Entry 8XWX (X-ray diffraction, 2.69 A resolution); this record covers chains A and C of the 7 polymer chains in the assembly.

# Chain A (and C)
Protein: Mitochondrial fission 1 protein
From: Homo sapiens
Notes: chain C of this document is another copy of the same molecule, construct and numbering; everything in this record applies to it too
UniProtKB: Q9Y3D6 (FIS1_HUMAN); residues 1-123 here = UniProt positions 1-123
Sequence (125 residues; numbered -1 to 123; the number before each row is that of its first residue; numbers below 1 keep their minus sign (Gly-1 is residue -1)):
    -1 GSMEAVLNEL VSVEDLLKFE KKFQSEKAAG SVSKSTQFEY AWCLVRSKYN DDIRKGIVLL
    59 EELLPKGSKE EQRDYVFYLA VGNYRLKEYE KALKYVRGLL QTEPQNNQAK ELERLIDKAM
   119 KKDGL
Unresolved in the structure: -1 to 0, 121-123 (chain C: -1 to 1, 68, 103-104, 122-123)
Construct notes: expression tag (-1 to 0)
Curated features (UniProtKB/Swiss-Prot):
  - modified residue: Met1 (N-acetylmethionine), Ser10 (Phosphoserine)
  - mutagenesis: Leu14 (L14P: Approximately 40% of cells display fragmented mitochondria), Leu42 (L42P: Less than 15% of cells display fragmented mitochondria), Leu58 (L58P: Less than 15% of cells display fragmented mitochondria), Leu77 (L77P: Less than 15% of cells display fragmented mitochondria. Shows greatly reduced binding to DNM1L), Leu91 (L91P: Less than 15% of cells display fragmented mitochondria. Shows greatly reduced binding to DNM1L), Leu110 (L110P: Approximately 40% of cells display fragmented mitochondria. No change in binding to DNM1L)
What the authors report for this chain:
  - mutagenesis - V56E: unchanged binding to B-cell receptor-associated protein 31

# Chain A / chain C interface
Contacting residue pairs (16):
  Pro102(A) with Glu18(C); Lys53(C)
  Gln103(A) with Leu14(C); Leu15(C); Glu18(C); Tyr38(C), hydrogen bond; Leu42(C); Asp50(C)
  Asn105(A) with Val11(C); Tyr47(C)
  Lys108(A) with Leu14(C); Tyr47(C); Asp50(C), salt bridge
  Glu109(A) with Tyr47(C)
  Arg112(A) with Lys46(C); Tyr47(C)
Other interface residues (no listed pair), chain A (7 interface residues in all): Glu111
Other interface residues (no listed pair), chain C (11 interface residues in all): Asp49

# Overview
The interface between chain A and chain C involves 7 residues on one side and 11 on the other, with 1 hydrogen
bond and 1 salt bridge. Polar contacts include Lys108(A)-Asp50(C) and Gln103(A)-Tyr38(C). From the paper: V56E
of chain A leaves binding to B-cell receptor-associated protein 31 unchanged.
Both chains are Mitochondrial fission 1 protein (Homo sapiens). Entry 8XWX (Crystal structure of FIS1-BAP31
complex from human) was determined by X-ray diffraction (same publication as 7YA9).
